PDB entry 8F2R | electron microscopy, 3.12 A resolution | chains D and H of the 10 polymer chains in the assembly

[Chain D]
Name: COMM domain-containing protein 4
Organism: Homo sapiens
Reference sequence: Q9H0A8 (COMD4_HUMAN); numbering as in UniProt (aligned over 1-199)
Chain sequence (199 residues; numbered 1 to 199; the number before each row is that of its first residue):
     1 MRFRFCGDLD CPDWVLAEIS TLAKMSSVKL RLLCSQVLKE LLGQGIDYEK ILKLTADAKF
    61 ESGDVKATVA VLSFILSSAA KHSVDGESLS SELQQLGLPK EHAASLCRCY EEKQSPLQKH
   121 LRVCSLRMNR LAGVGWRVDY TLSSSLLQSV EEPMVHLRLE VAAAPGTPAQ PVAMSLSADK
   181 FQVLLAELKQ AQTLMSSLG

[Chain H]
Name: COMM domain-containing protein 8
Organism: Homo sapiens
Reference sequence: Q9NX08 (COMD8_HUMAN); residue numbers follow UniProt; this construct covers 5-183
Chain sequence (179 residues; row label = number of the first residue in the row):
     5 EGTPLWRLQK LPAELGPQLL HKIIDGICGR AYPVYQDYHT VWESEEWMHV LEDIAKFFKA
    65 IVGKNLPDEE IFQQLNQLNS LHQETIMKCV KSRKDEIKQA LSREIVAISS AQLQDFDWQV
   125 KLALSSDKIA ALRMPLLSLH LDVKENGEVK PYSIEMSREE LQNLIQSLEA ANKVVLQLK

[How chain D and chain H interact]
Pairs across the interface (80):
  K81(D) with D131(H), hydrogen bond (side chain-backbone); K132(H); I133(H); A134(H)
  Q118(D) with I133(H)
  L121(D) with K132(H)
  R122(D) with L136(H), hydrogen bond (side chain-backbone); R137(H)
  C124(D) with K132(H)
  S125(D) with S130(H); K132(H); I133(H)
  R127(D) with E159(H), salt bridge; S161(H); E164(H), salt bridge
  M128(D) with E159(H), hydrogen bond (backbone-side chain)
  N129(D) with S157(H); E159(H)
  L131(D) with I158(H), hydrophobic; E159(H); E164(H), hydrogen bond (backbone-side chain)
  V134(D) with L168(H), hydrophobic; S171(H)
  W136(D) with S171(H), hydrogen bond (side chain-backbone); A175(H)
  S144(D) with I109(H)
  L146(D) with G67(H); L105(H); I109(H), hydrophobic
  L147(D) with G67(H); L105(H), hydrophobic; S106(H); I109(H), hydrophobic
  Q148(D) with G67(H), hydrogen bond (backbone-backbone)
  V150(D) with I109(H), hydrophobic
  E152(D) with S106(H)
  P153(D) with K183(H)
  M154(D) with V110(H), hydrophobic
  V155(D) with V179(H), hydrophobic
  V161(D) with I158(H), hydrophobic
  V172(D) with Y156(H), hydrophobic
  A173(D) with A115(H)
  M174(D) with A115(H); L117(H), hydrophobic; L145(H), hydrophobic; V147(H), hydrophobic
  S175(D) with V110(H); S113(H), hydrogen bond; A115(H), hydrogen bond (backbone-backbone); Q116(H); L117(H), hydrogen bond (backbone-backbone)
  L176(D) with L117(H), hydrophobic
  A178(D) with K183(H)
  K180(D) with L117(H); Q118(H), hydrogen bond (side chain-backbone)
  F181(D) with L172(H); A175(H), hydrophobic; N176(H); V179(H), hydrophobic
  Q182(D) with N176(H); L180(H)
  L184(D) with F120(H), hydrophobic
  L185(D) with L172(H), hydrophobic; N176(H)
  E187(D) with W122(H), hydrogen bond
  L188(D) with I169(H), hydrophobic; L172(H), hydrophobic
  K189(D) with I169(H); E173(H), salt bridge
  A191(D) with W122(H), hydrophobic; L141(H), hydrophobic
  Q192(D) with L165(H); Q166(H), hydrogen bond
  M195(D) with P139(H), hydrophobic; L141(H), hydrophobic; R162(H); L165(H), hydrophobic
  L198(D) with L126(H), hydrophobic
  G199(D) with P139(H); R162(H)
Interface residues without a listed pair, chain D (52 interface residues in all): R130, V138, D139, Y140, T141, S149, L157, L159, S177, V183, S196
Interface residues without a listed pair, chain H (58 interface residues in all): V66, K68, N69, K102, E108, I112, D119, V124, K125, M138, L140, M160, A174, V178, L182

[In short]
Chain D and chain H form an interface of 52 and 58 residues respectively; the contacts include 12 hydrogen
bonds and 3 salt bridges. Among the polar pairs are R127(D)-E159(H), R127(D)-E164(H) and K189(D)-E173(H).
Chain D is COMM domain-containing protein 4 and chain H is COMM domain-containing protein 8, both from Homo
sapiens; the structure, Human CCC complex, was determined by electron microscopy together with 8ESD, 8ESE and
8F2U from the same study.
